6ZOR - chains A and B; structure by X-ray diffraction, 1.97 A resolution.

== Chain A (and B) ==
Name: Estrogen receptor
Source organism: Homo sapiens
Notes: chain B of this document is another copy of the same molecule, construct and numbering; everything in this record applies to it too
UniProtKB: P03372 (ESR1_HUMAN); numbering as in UniProt (aligned over 307-554)
Chain sequence (252 residues; row label = number of the first residue in the row):
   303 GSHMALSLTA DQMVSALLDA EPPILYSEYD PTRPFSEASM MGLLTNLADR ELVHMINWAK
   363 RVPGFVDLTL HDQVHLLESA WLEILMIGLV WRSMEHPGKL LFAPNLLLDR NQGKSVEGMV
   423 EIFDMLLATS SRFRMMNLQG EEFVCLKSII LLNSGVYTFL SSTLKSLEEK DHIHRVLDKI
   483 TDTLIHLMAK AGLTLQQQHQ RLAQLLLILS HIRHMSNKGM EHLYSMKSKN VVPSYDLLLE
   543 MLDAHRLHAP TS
Not modelled in the structure: 461-468, 529-532, 553-554 (chain B: 303-305, 332-335, 462-468, 529-532, 548-554)
Sequence notes: expression tag (303-306); engineered mutation Ser-381 (Cys in P03372), Ser-417 (Cys in P03372), Ser-530 (Cys in P03372), Ser-536 (Leu in P03372)
Ligand contacts: QNH (6-[(6S,8R)-8-methyl-7-[2,2,2-tris(fluoranyl)ethyl]-3,6,8,9-tetrahydropyrazolo[4,3-f]isoquinolin-6-yl]-N-(1-propylazetidin-3-yl)pyridin-3-amine): Met-343, Leu-346, Thr-347, Leu-349, Ala-350, Asp-351, Glu-353, Leu-354, Trp-383, Leu-384, Leu-387, Met-388, Leu-391, Arg-394, Phe-404, Ile-424, Leu-428, Gly-521, His-524, Leu-525, Val-533, Val-534, Pro-535, Leu-539

== Chain A / chain B interface ==
Residue-residue contacts - 49 pairs, chain A then chain B:
  Ala-430(A) / Tyr-459(B)
  Ile-451(A) / Leu-509(B)  hydrophobic
  Asn-455(A) / Leu-509(B)
  Asn-455(A) / His-513(B)  hydrogen bond
  Tyr-459(A) / Ala-430(B)
  Tyr-459(A) / His-513(B)
  His-476(A) / Arg-434(B)
  His-476(A) / Gln-506(B)  hydrogen bond
  Asp-480(A) / Gln-502(B)
  Asp-480(A) / Gln-506(B)  hydrogen bond
  Thr-483(A) / His-501(B)
  Thr-483(A) / Ala-505(B)
  Asp-484(A) / Gln-498(B)  hydrogen bond
  Asp-484(A) / His-501(B)  salt bridge
  Asp-484(A) / Gln-502(B)  hydrogen bond
  Ile-487(A) / His-501(B)
  Leu-497(A) / Leu-497(B)  hydrophobic
  His-501(A) / Thr-483(B)
  His-501(A) / Ile-487(B)
  His-501(A) / His-501(B)
  His-501(A) / Leu-504(B)
  Gln-502(A) / Asp-480(B)
  Gln-502(A) / Thr-483(B)
  Gln-502(A) / Asp-484(B)  hydrogen bond
  Leu-504(A) / His-501(B)
  Ala-505(A) / Thr-483(B)
  Ala-505(A) / Leu-508(B)  hydrophobic
  Gln-506(A) / Asp-480(B)  hydrogen bond
  Leu-508(A) / Ala-505(B)  hydrophobic
  Leu-508(A) / Leu-509(B)  hydrophobic
  Leu-509(A) / Ile-451(B)  hydrophobic
  Leu-509(A) / Asn-455(B)
  Leu-509(A) / Leu-511(B)  hydrophobic
  Leu-511(A) / Ser-512(B)
  Ser-512(A) / Asn-455(B)  hydrogen bond
  Ser-512(A) / Ser-512(B)  hydrogen bond (backbone-side chain)
  Ser-512(A) / Arg-515(B)
  His-513(A) / Asn-455(B)  hydrogen bond
  His-513(A) / Ser-456(B)
  His-513(A) / Tyr-459(B)
  His-513(A) / Arg-515(B)  hydrogen bond
  Arg-515(A) / Ser-512(B)
  Arg-515(A) / His-513(B)  hydrogen bond
  Arg-515(A) / His-516(B)
  His-516(A) / Arg-515(B)
  His-516(A) / Asn-519(B)  hydrogen bond
  Asn-519(A) / His-516(B)  hydrogen bond
  Asn-519(A) / Asn-519(B)  hydrogen bond
  Glu-523(A) / Glu-523(B)
Interface residues without a listed pair, chain A (27 interface residues in all): Arg-434, Ser-456, Gln-498
Interface residues without a listed pair, chain B (29 interface residues in all): His-476, Leu-479, Gln-500

== In short ==
The interface between chain A and chain B involves 27 residues on one side and 29 on the other, with 15
hydrogen bonds and 1 salt bridge. Polar pairs include Asp-484(A)/His-501(B), Asn-455(A)/His-513(B) and
His-476(A)/Gln-506(B). Bound to chain A: compound QNH.
Both chains are Estrogen receptor (Homo sapiens). Entry 6ZOR (Oestrogen receptor ligand binding domain in
complex with compound 28) was determined by X-ray diffraction (same publication as 6ZOQ and 6ZOS).
